Entry 4JLY (X-ray diffraction, 2.88 A resolution); this record covers chains A and E of the 6 polymer chains in the assembly.

[Chain A (and E)]
Name: Spermidine n1-acetyltransferase
Source organism: Vibrio cholerae O1 biovar eltor
Notes: chain E of this document is another copy of the same molecule, construct and numbering; everything in this record applies to it too
Reference sequence: Q9KL03 (Q9KL03_VIBCH); numbering as in UniProt (aligned over 1-173)
Sequence (176 residues; each row starts with the number of its first residue; numbers below 1 keep their minus sign (Ser-2 is residue -2)):
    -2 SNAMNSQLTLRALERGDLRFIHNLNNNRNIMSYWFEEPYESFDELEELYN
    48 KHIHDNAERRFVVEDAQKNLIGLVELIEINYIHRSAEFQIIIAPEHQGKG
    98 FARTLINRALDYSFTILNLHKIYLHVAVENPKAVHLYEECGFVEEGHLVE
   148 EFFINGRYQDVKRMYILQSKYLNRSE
Disordered / not traced: -2 to 1 (chain E: -2 to 1, 171-173)
Differences from the reference sequence: expression tag (-2 to 0)
UniProt features mapped onto this chain:
  - active site: Tyr134 (Proton donor)
  - binding site (spermine): Met28, Glu33, Glu41, His49 to Asp52, Glu84 to Gln86
  - binding site (Mg(2+)): Glu33, Glu75
  - binding site (spermidine): Glu33, Glu41
  - binding site (acetyl-CoA): Ile87 to Ile89, Gln94 to Arg100, Asn127 to Glu136
  - site: Glu84 (Could be important for selectivity toward long polyamines)

[How chain A and chain E interact]
Contacting residue pairs (10):
  Tyr78(A) with Tyr78(E), hydrophobic
  Ile79(A) with Asn115(E), hydrogen bond (backbone-side chain)
  Arg81(A) with Tyr78(E), hydrogen bond (side chain-backbone); Ile79(E); Arg81(E); Asn115(E)
  Ile113(A) with Ile79(E)
  Leu114(A) with Ile79(E)
  Asn115(A) with Ile79(E), hydrogen bond (side chain-backbone); Arg81(E)
Interface residues without a listed pair, chain E (5 interface residues in all): Ile113

[In short]
6 residues of chain A and 5 residues of chain E are in contact; the contacts include 3 hydrogen bonds. Polar
contacts include Ile79(A)-Asn115(E) and Arg81(A)-Tyr78(E).
Both chains are Spermidine n1-acetyltransferase (Vibrio cholerae O1 biovar eltor). Entry 4JLY (Dodecameric
structure of spermidine N-acetyltransferase from Vibrio cholerae) was determined by X-ray diffraction together
with 4YGO and 5CNP from the same study.
